4FZY - chains A and D of the 4 polymer chains in the assembly; structure by X-ray diffraction, 2.50 A resolution.

[Chain A]
Molecule: Exodeoxyribonuclease 10
Organism: Escherichia coli
Notes: EC 3.1.11.-
UniProtKB: P0AEK0 (EXOX_ECOLI); numbering as in UniProt (aligned over 1-167)
Sequence (175 residues; numbered 1 to 175; the number before each row is that of its first residue):
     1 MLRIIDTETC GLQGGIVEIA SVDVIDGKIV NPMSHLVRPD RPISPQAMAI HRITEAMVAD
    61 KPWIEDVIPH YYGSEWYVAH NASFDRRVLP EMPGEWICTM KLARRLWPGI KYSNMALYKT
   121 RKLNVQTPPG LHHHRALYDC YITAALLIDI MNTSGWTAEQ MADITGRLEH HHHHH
Not modelled in the structure: 168-175
Differences from the reference sequence: expression tag (168-175)
Ion coordination: Na+ site 1: Asp6 (shared with 2 residues of chain C); Na+ site 2: Asp6, Glu8, Asp139 (shared with 1 residue of chain C)
What the authors report for this chain:
  - binding site for the 12-nt DNA strand (chain D): Gln13, Lys101, Arg104
  - conformationally variable residues (side-chain flip): His134
  - binding site for the 12-nt DNA strand: Leu12
  - mutagenesis - D6A, E8A, D85A, H134A, D139A: abolished catalytic activity
  - mutagenesis - L12T: decreased catalytic activity
  - mutagenesis - L12A (10-fold), Q13A (10-fold), R87A (3-fold), K101A (5-fold), R104A (5-fold): decreased catalytic activity on ssDNA
  - mutagenesis - L12A (>60-fold), Q13A (>60-fold), R87A (10-fold), K101A (20-fold), R104A (20-fold): decreased catalytic activity on dsDNA

[Chain D]
Molecule: 12-nt DNA strand
Sequence (12 nucleotides; numbered 1 to 12; the number before each row is that of its first residue):
     1 CTCGAATCTA CA
Ion coordination: Na+ site 1: DC11, DA12 (shared with 1 residue of chain B); Na+ site 2: DA12 (shared with 3 residues of chain B)

[How chain A and chain D interact]
Pairs across the interface (4; chain A residue first):
  Leu12(A) with DT2(D), base contact
  Gln13(A) with DT2(D), hydrogen bond to the phosphate
  Gln46(A) with DC1(D), base contact
  Lys101(A) with DA6(D), salt bridge to the phosphate
Interface residues without a listed pair, chain A (5 interface residues in all): Arg104
Interface residues without a listed pair, chain D (5 interface residues in all): DC3, DT7

[Summary]
Chain A and chain D each contribute 5 residues to their interface; the contacts include 1 hydrogen bond and 1
salt bridge. Polar contacts include Gln13(A)-DT2(D) and Lys101(A)-DA6(D). From the paper: a binding site for
the 12-nt DNA strand (chain D) at Gln13(A), Lys101(A) and Arg104(A); D6A, E8A and D85A of chain A, among
others, abolish catalytic activity; 11 substitutions were tested in all.
Chain A is Exodeoxyribonuclease 10 (Escherichia coli) and chain D is a 12-nt DNA strand; the structure,
Exonuclease X in complex with 12bp blunt-ended dsDNA, was determined by X-ray diffraction together with 4FZX
and 4FZZ from the same study.
